1B78 - chains A and B; structure by X-ray diffraction, 2.20 A resolution.

# Chain A (and B)
Name: Pyrophosphatase
From: Methanocaldococcus jannaschii
Notes: chain B of this document is another copy of the same molecule, construct and numbering; everything in this record applies to it too
UniProtKB: Q57679 (NTPA_METJA); numbering as in UniProt (aligned over 1-193)
Chain sequence (193 residues; numbered 1 to 193; the number before each row is that of its first residue):
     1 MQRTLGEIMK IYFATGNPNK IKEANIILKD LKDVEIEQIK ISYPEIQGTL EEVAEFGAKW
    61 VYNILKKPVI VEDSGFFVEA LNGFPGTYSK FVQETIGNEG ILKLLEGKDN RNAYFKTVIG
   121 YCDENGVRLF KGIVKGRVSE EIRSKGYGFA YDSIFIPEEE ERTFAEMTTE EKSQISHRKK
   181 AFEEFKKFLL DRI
Unresolved in the structure: 1-9

# How chain A and chain B interact
Pairs across the interface (34; chain A residue first):
  P44(A) - F56(B)  hydrophobic
  E45(A) - I46(B)
  E45(A) - Q47(B)  hydrogen bond (backbone-backbone)
  I46(A) - P44(B)  hydrophobic
  I46(A) - E45(B)
  I46(A) - I46(B)  hydrophobic
  I46(A) - Q47(B)  hydrogen bond (backbone-side chain)
  Q47(A) - E45(B)  hydrogen bond (backbone-backbone)
  Q47(A) - I46(B)
  Q47(A) - T87(B)
  Q47(A) - Y88(B)
  F56(A) - P44(B)  hydrophobic
  W60(A) - F56(B)  hydrophobic
  L81(A) - T95(B)
  N82(A) - T95(B)
  F84(A) - F84(B)  hydrophobic
  F84(A) - F91(B)  hydrophobic
  F84(A) - T95(B)
  F84(A) - I96(B)  hydrophobic
  P85(A) - F91(B)
  T87(A) - Q47(B)
  Y88(A) - Y88(B)  hydrophobic
  Y88(A) - F91(B)  hydrophobic
  F91(A) - P85(B)
  F91(A) - Y88(B)  hydrophobic
  T95(A) - L81(B)
  T95(A) - N82(B)  hydrogen bond (backbone-side chain)
  T95(A) - F84(B)
  I96(A) - L81(B)  hydrophobic
  G100(A) - L104(B)
  K103(A) - K103(B)
  K103(A) - E106(B)  salt bridge
  L104(A) - G100(B)
  E106(A) - K103(B)
Other interface residues (no listed pair), chain A (22 interface residues in all): V53, V92, E94
Other interface residues (no listed pair), chain B (22 interface residues in all): V53, W60, V92, E94

# Overview
Chain A and chain B each contribute 22 residues to their interface, with 4 hydrogen bonds and 1 salt bridge.
Polar pairs include K103(A)-E106(B), I46(A)-Q47(B) and T95(A)-N82(B).
Chain A and chain B are both Pyrophosphatase (Methanocaldococcus jannaschii); the structure, Structure-based
identification of the biochemical function of a hypothetical protein from methanococcus jannaschii:mj0226, was
determined by X-ray diffraction together with 2MJP from the same study.
